Entry 6J5G (X-ray diffraction, 3.29 A resolution); this record covers chains H and L of the 3 polymer chains in the assembly.

Chain H:
Name: antibody heavy chain
From: Mus musculus
Notes: antibody fragment or engineered binder
Amino-acid sequence (120 residues; numbered 1 to 120; the number before each row is that of its first residue):
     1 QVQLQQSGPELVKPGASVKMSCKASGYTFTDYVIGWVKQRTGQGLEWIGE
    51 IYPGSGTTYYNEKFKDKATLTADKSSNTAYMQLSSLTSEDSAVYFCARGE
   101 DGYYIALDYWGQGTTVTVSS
Disulfides: C22-C96

Chain L:
Name: antibody light chain
From: Mus musculus
Notes: antibody fragment or engineered binder
Amino-acid sequence (109 residues; row label = number of the first residue in the row):
     1 DIELTQSPASLSASVGETVTITCRASGNIHNYLAWYQQKQGKSPQLLVYK
    51 AQTLADGVPSRFSGSGSGTQYSLKINSLQPEDFGSYYCQHFWSTPPWTFG
   101 GGTKLEIKR
Disordered / not traced: 109
Disulfides: C23-C88

Interface between chain H and chain L:
Pairs across the interface - 31 pairs, chain H then chain L:
  Q39(H) with Q38(L), hydrogen bond; Y87(L)
  Q43(H) with Y87(L), hydrogen bond (backbone-side chain)
  G44(H) with Y87(L)
  L45(H) with P44(L), hydrophobic; Y87(L); F99(L)
  W47(H) with P95(L), hydrophobic; P96(L), hydrophobic; W97(L); F99(L)
  E50(H) with W97(L), hydrogen bond
  F95(H) with S43(L); P44(L)
  Y103(H) with Y32(L); K50(L)
  Y104(H) with F91(L); W97(L)
  I105(H) with Y32(L), hydrophobic; F91(L)
  A106(H) with Y36(L); L46(L), hydrophobic; Y49(L), hydrophobic; F91(L), hydrophobic
  L107(H) with Y36(L), hydrogen bond (backbone-side chain); L46(L); F91(L)
  D108(H) with L46(L)
  W110(H) with P44(L)
  G111(H) with S43(L), hydrogen bond (backbone-side chain)
  Q112(H) with S43(L), hydrogen bond (backbone-side chain)
Other interface residues (no listed pair), chain H (19 interface residues in all): V37, E46, G113
Other interface residues (no listed pair), chain L (17 interface residues in all): A34, K42, Q89

Overview:
Chain H and chain L form an interface of 19 and 17 residues respectively, with 6 hydrogen bonds. Polar
contacts include Q39(H)-Q38(L), Q43(H)-Y87(L) and E50(H)-W97(L).
Here chain H is antibody heavy chain and chain L is antibody light chain, both from Mus musculus. Entry 6J5G
(Complex structure of MAb 4.2-scFv with tick-borne encephalitis virus envelope protein) was determined by
X-ray diffraction together with 6J5C, 6J5D and 6J5F from the same study.
